PDB entry 2R04 | X-ray diffraction, 3.00 A resolution | chains 1 and 3 of the 4 polymer chains in the assembly

[Chain 1]
Protein: Human rhinovirus 14 coat protein (subunit VP1)
From: Human rhinovirus 14
Reference sequence: P03303 (POLG_HRV14); residues 1-289 here correspond to UniProt positions 567-855 (UniProt number = residue number + 566)
Chain sequence (289 residues; row label = number of the first residue in the row):
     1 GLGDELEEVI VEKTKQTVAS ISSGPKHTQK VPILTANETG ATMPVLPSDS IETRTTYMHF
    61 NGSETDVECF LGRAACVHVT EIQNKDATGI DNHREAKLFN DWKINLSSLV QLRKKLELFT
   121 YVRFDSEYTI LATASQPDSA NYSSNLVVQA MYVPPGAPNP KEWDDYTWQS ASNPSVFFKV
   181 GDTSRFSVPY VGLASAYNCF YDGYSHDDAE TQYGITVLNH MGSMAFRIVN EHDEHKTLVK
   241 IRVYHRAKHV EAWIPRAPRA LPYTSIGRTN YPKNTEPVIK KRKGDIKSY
Not modelled in the structure: 1-16
Ligand contacts: compound iv (W71; 5-(7-(4-(4,5-dihydro-2-oxazolyl)phenoxy)heptyl)-3-methyl isoxazole): Ile104, Leu106, Tyr128, Ala150, Tyr152, Pro174, Ser175, Val176, Phe186, Val188, Val191, Tyr197, Asn198, Cys199, Asn219, Met221, Met224

[Chain 3]
Protein: Human rhinovirus 14 coat protein (subunit VP3)
From: Human rhinovirus 14
Reference sequence: P03303 (POLG_HRV14); residues 1-236 here correspond to UniProt positions 331-566 (UniProt number = residue number + 330)
Chain sequence (236 residues; each row starts with the number of its first residue):
     1 GLPTTTLPGS GQFLTTDDRQ SPSALPNYEP TPRIHIPGKV HNLLEIIQVD TLIPMNNTHT
    61 KDEVNSYLIP LNANRQNEQV FGTNLFIGDG VFKTTLLGEI VQYYTHWSGS LRFSLMYTGP
   121 ALSSAKLILA YTPPGARGPQ DRREAMLGTH VVWDIGLQST IVMTIPWTSG VQFRYTDPDT
   181 YTSAGFLSCW YQTSLILPPE TTGQVYLLSF ISACPDFKLR LMKDTQTISQ TVALTE

[Chain 1 / chain 3 interface]
Residue-residue contacts (181):
  Ala19(1) with Asp216(3)
  Ile33(1) with Val151(3), hydrophobic; Thr160(3); Ile161(3); Val162(3), hydrogen bond (backbone-backbone)
  Leu34(1) with Gln158(3); Thr160(3)
  Thr35(1) with Gln158(3); Ser159(3), hydrogen bond (backbone-backbone); Thr160(3), hydrogen bond (backbone-backbone); Val162(3)
  Ala36(1) with Thr160(3)
  Asn37(1) with Asp50(3); Met116(3); Thr160(3), hydrogen bond (backbone-side chain); Phe210(3)
  Glu38(1) with Met116(3); Ser159(3), hydrogen bond
  Thr42(1) with Gln48(3); Val49(3); Asp50(3), hydrogen bond (side chain-backbone); Arg112(3); Ser212(3)
  Met43(1) with Arg112(3), hydrogen bond (backbone-side chain)
  Pro44(1) with Arg112(3)
  Val45(1) with Arg112(3), hydrogen bond (backbone-side chain); Val162(3), hydrophobic; Cys214(3)
  Leu46(1) with Thr164(3); Pro215(3)
  Pro47(1) with Ser110(3); Thr164(3); Pro166(3), hydrophobic; Cys214(3)
  Ser50(1) with Thr164(3)
  Ile51(1) with Thr149(3); Pro166(3), hydrophobic
  Met58(1) with Pro215(3); Asp216(3); Lys218(3)
  Phe60(1) with Lys218(3); Leu219(3)
  Gly62(1) with Asn42(3); Leu44(3)
  Glu64(1) with Tyr104(3), hydrogen bond (backbone-side chain); Arg220(3); Leu221(3), hydrogen bond (side chain-backbone); Met222(3), hydrogen bond (side chain-backbone)
  Thr65(1) with Asn42(3), hydrogen bond; Leu43(3), hydrogen bond (backbone-backbone); Leu44(3); Tyr104(3)
  Asp66(1) with His41(3); Asn42(3)
  Val67(1) with Val40(3); His41(3), hydrogen bond (backbone-backbone)
  Phe70(1) with Leu43(3), hydrophobic; Tyr103(3), hydrophobic; Tyr104(3); Met222(3)
  Arg73(1) with Thr15(3); Thr16(3); Met222(3)
  Ala74(1) with Phe13(3), hydrophobic; Thr15(3), hydrogen bond (backbone-backbone)
  Lys103(1) with Glu236(3), salt bridge
  Ser108(1) with Gln230(3), hydrogen bond (backbone-side chain); Ala233(3); Leu234(3), hydrogen bond (side chain-backbone)
  Leu109(1) with Gln230(3); Ala233(3), hydrophobic
  Val110(1) with Ile228(3), hydrophobic; Gln230(3), hydrogen bond (backbone-side chain)
  Gln111(1) with Asp224(3)
  Arg113(1) with Leu234(3)
  Lys114(1) with Glu99(3), salt bridge; Tyr103(3); Thr227(3), hydrogen bond; Ile228(3)
  Lys115(1) with Tyr103(3); Met222(3)
  Phe119(1) with Val40(3), hydrophobic
  Tyr121(1) with Ile36(3), hydrophobic
  Arg123(1) with Pro30(3); Thr31(3), hydrogen bond (side chain-backbone); Pro32(3); Arg33(3)
  Glu127(1) with Arg19(3); Ser21(3)
  Thr129(1) with Phe13(3)
  Pro174(1) with Ala24(3); Leu25(3), hydrophobic
  Arg185(1) with Phe13(3); Ser21(3)
  Phe186(1) with Ser21(3); Pro22(3); Ala24(3), hydrophobic
  Ser187(1) with Ser21(3); Pro22(3), hydrogen bond (backbone-backbone); Ser23(3); Ala24(3), hydrogen bond (backbone-backbone)
  Pro189(1) with Ser23(3); Leu25(3), hydrophobic; Tyr28(3), hydrophobic
  Tyr190(1) with Tyr28(3); Pro30(3)
  Val191(1) with Leu25(3), hydrophobic; Tyr28(3)
  Gly192(1) with Thr31(3), hydrogen bond (backbone-side chain)
  Leu193(1) with Thr31(3), hydrogen bond (backbone-side chain)
  Ala194(1) with Thr31(3), hydrogen bond (backbone-side chain)
  Ser195(1) with Thr31(3); Pro32(3), hydrogen bond (side chain-backbone); Ile34(3)
  Thr216(1) with Glu236(3)
  Tyr244(1) with Phe13(3), hydrophobic
  Arg246(1) with Asp17(3); Asp18(3), salt bridge; Arg19(3)
  Glu251(1) with Arg33(3), salt bridge; Lys39(3), salt bridge
  Ala252(1) with Lys39(3); Val40(3), hydrogen bond (backbone-backbone)
  Trp253(1) with Ile36(3); Pro37(3); Gly38(3); Lys39(3)
  Ile254(1) with Pro37(3); Gly38(3), hydrogen bond (backbone-backbone)
  Pro255(1) with Gly38(3); Val40(3); Ile46(3), hydrophobic
  Pro258(1) with Leu96(3); Glu99(3)
  Tyr263(1) with Ile228(3), hydrophobic; Leu234(3), hydrophobic
  Thr264(1) with Leu234(3)
  Ser265(1) with Thr235(3); Glu236(3)
  Ile266(1) with Leu234(3); Thr235(3), hydrogen bond (backbone-backbone); Glu236(3)
  Arg268(1) with Glu236(3), hydrogen bond (side chain-backbone)
  Pro277(1) with Thr60(3); Lys61(3); Asp62(3)
  Val278(1) with Asp62(3), hydrogen bond (backbone-side chain)
  Ile279(1) with Pro54(3), hydrophobic; Asn57(3); Asp62(3), hydrogen bond (backbone-side chain)
  Lys280(1) with Asn57(3); Asp89(3), salt bridge; Gly90(3); Lys93(3)
  Lys281(1) with Asn57(3); Thr58(3), hydrogen bond (side chain-backbone); His59(3), hydrogen bond (side chain-backbone); Thr60(3)
  Arg282(1) with Met55(3), hydrogen bond (side chain-backbone); Asn57(3), hydrogen bond (backbone-backbone); Gly82(3), hydrogen bond (side chain-backbone)
  Ile286(1) with Met55(3); Asn56(3); Thr58(3); Val80(3); Phe81(3), hydrophobic; Gly82(3), hydrogen bond (backbone-backbone)
  Lys287(1) with Gln79(3); Gly82(3)
  Ser288(1) with Gly82(3); Thr83(3)
  Tyr289(1) with Gln79(3), hydrogen bond; Gly82(3); Thr83(3); Asn84(3); Gly138(3); Pro139(3), hydrogen bond (side chain-backbone); Phe186(3), hydrophobic; Leu187(3); Ser188(3); Trp190(3)
Also at the interface, not in a pair above, chain 1 (79 interface residues in all): Cys69, Ala196, Lys248, Glu276, Gly284, Asp285
Also at the interface, not in a pair above, chain 3 (99 interface residues in all): Ser66, Ile69, Pro70, Val91, Thr94, Ser114, Trp153, Phe173, Phe217, Thr225, Ser229

[In short]
The interface between chain 1 and chain 3 involves 79 residues on one side and 99 on the other; the contacts
include 40 hydrogen bonds and 6 salt bridges. Among the polar pairs are Lys103(1)-Glu236(3),
Lys114(1)-Glu99(3) and Arg246(1)-Asp18(3).
Here chain 1 is Human rhinovirus 14 coat protein (subunit VP1) and chain 3 is Human rhinovirus 14 coat protein
(subunit VP3), both from Human rhinovirus 14. Entry 2R04 (Structural analysis of antiviral agents that
interact with the capsid of human rhinoviruses) was determined by X-ray diffraction together with 1R08, 2R06,
2R07, 2RM2, 2RR1, 2RS1, 2RS3 and 2RS5 from the same study.
